Entry 5GJN (X-ray diffraction, 2.00 A resolution); this record covers chain A.

Chain A:
Protein: Lysine/ornithine decarboxylase
Source organism: Selenomonas ruminantium
Notes: EC 4.1.1.18
UniProt: O50657 (DCLO_SELRU); numbering as in UniProt (aligned over 1-393)
Sequence (393 residues; row label = number of the first residue in the row):
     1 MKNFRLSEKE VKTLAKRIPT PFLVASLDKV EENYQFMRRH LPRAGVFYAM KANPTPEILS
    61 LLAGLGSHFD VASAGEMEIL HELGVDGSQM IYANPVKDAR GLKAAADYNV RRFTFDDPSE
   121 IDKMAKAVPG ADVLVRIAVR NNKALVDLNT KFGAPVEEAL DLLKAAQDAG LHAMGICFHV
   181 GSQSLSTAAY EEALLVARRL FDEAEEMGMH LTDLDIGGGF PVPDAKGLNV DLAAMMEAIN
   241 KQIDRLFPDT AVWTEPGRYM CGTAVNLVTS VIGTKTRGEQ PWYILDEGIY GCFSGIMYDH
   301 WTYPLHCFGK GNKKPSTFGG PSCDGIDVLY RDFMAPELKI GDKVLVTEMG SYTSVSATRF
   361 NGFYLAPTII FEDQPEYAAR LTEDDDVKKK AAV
Unresolved in the structure: 141-149, 226-227, 381-393
Swiss-Prot annotation at these positions:
  - active site: Cys323 (Proton donor)
  - modified residue: Lys51 (N6-(pyridoxal phosphate)lysine)
  - mutagenesis: Ala44 to Val46 (2-fold increase in substrate specificity towards ornithine. 5-fold increase in substrate specificity towards ornithine; when associated with D-54 ...), Ala52 (A52C: No change in substrate specificity), Pro54 (P54D: 3-fold increase in substrate specificity towards ornithine. 5-fold increase in substrate specificity towards ornithine; when associated with 44-V--P-46 ...), Gly319 (G319W: 7-fold increase in substrate specificity towards ornithine), Ser322 (S322A: 29-fold increase in substrate specificity towards ornithine. 70-fold increase in substrate specificity towards ornithine; when associated with 44-V--P-46 and D-54 ...), Ile326 (I326L: 16-fold increase in substrate specificity towards ornithine; when associated with T-322. 16-fold increase in substrate specificity towards ornithine; when associated with 44-V--P-46 ...), Gly350 (G350D: Loss of dimer formation and decarboxylase activity)
Small-molecule neighbours:
  - Mg2+ (MG), molecule 1: Arg198, Leu246, Phe247, Pro248, Asp249, Thr250
  - Mg2+ (MG), molecule 2: Gly218, Gly219, Phe220, Pro256, Gly257, Arg258, Tyr259
Reported in the primary citation:
  - conformationally variable residues (loop rearrangement, order/disorder transition): Ile137 to Gly153, Phe178 to Thr187, Phe220 to Asp231
  - contacts within the chain: Met1-Leu228 (backbone contact), Asn3-Pro223 (hydrogen bond), Asn3-Ala225 (hydrogen bond)

Overview:
Bound to chain A: Mg2+. UniProt lists active-site residue Cys323 and 9 mutagenesis sites. The paper reports
conformational variability at Ile137, Phe178 and Phe220; contacts within the chain involving Met1, Leu228 and
Pro223 among others.
Chain A is Lysine/ornithine decarboxylase (Selenomonas ruminantium); the structure, Crystal structure of
Lysine decarboxylase from Selenomonas ruminantium in P43212 space group, was determined by X-ray diffraction
(same publication as 5GJM and 5GJP).
